PDB entry 3V5D | X-ray diffraction, 2.00 A resolution | chains A and C of the 3 polymer chains in the assembly

Chain A:
Name: HLA class I histocompatibility antigen, A-2 alpha chain
Organism: Homo sapiens
Reference sequence: P01892 (1A02_HUMAN); residues 1-275 here correspond to UniProt positions 25-299 (UniProt number = residue number + 24)
Chain sequence (275 residues; row label = number of the first residue in the row):
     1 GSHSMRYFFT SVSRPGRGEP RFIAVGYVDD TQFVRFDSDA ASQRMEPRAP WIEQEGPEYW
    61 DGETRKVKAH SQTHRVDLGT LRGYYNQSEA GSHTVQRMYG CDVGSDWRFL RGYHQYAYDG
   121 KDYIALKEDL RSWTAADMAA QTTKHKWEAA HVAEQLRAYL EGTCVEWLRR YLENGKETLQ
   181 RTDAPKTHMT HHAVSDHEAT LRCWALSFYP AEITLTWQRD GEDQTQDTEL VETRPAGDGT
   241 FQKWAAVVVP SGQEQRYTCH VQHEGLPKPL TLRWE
Disulfides: Cys-101/Cys-164, Cys-203/Cys-259

Chain C:
Name: HIV peptide KVAELVHFL
Chain sequence (9 residues; numbered 1 to 9; the number before each row is that of its first residue):
     1 KVAELVHFL

Interface between chain A and chain C:
Contacting residue pairs (41; chain A residue first):
  Met-5(A) with Lys-1(C)
  Tyr-7(A) with Lys-1(C), hydrogen bond (side chain-backbone); Val-2(C), hydrophobic
  Met-45(A) with Val-2(C), hydrophobic
  Tyr-59(A) with Lys-1(C)
  Glu-63(A) with Lys-1(C); Val-2(C), hydrogen bond (side chain-backbone)
  Arg-65(A) with Glu-4(C), salt bridge
  Lys-66(A) with Lys-1(C); Val-2(C), hydrogen bond (side chain-backbone); Ala-3(C); Glu-4(C)
  Ala-69(A) with Val-6(C), hydrophobic
  His-70(A) with Ala-3(C)
  Thr-73(A) with Val-6(C); His-7(C); Phe-8(C)
  Val-76(A) with Phe-8(C), hydrophobic
  Asp-77(A) with Phe-8(C); Leu-9(C), hydrogen bond (side chain-backbone)
  Thr-80(A) with Leu-9(C)
  Leu-81(A) with Leu-9(C), hydrophobic
  Tyr-84(A) with Leu-9(C), hydrogen bond (side chain-backbone)
  Tyr-99(A) with Val-2(C); Ala-3(C), hydrogen bond (side chain-backbone)
  Tyr-116(A) with Leu-9(C), hydrophobic
  Tyr-123(A) with Leu-9(C), hydrophobic
  Thr-143(A) with Leu-9(C), hydrogen bond (side chain-backbone)
  Lys-146(A) with Leu-9(C)
  Trp-147(A) with Phe-8(C), hydrogen bond (side chain-backbone); Leu-9(C), hydrophobic
  Val-152(A) with His-7(C)
  Gln-155(A) with Leu-5(C); His-7(C)
  Leu-156(A) with Leu-5(C), hydrophobic
  Tyr-159(A) with Lys-1(C), hydrogen bond (side chain-backbone); Val-2(C); Ala-3(C), hydrophobic; Leu-5(C), hydrophobic
  Trp-167(A) with Lys-1(C)
  Tyr-171(A) with Lys-1(C), hydrogen bond (side chain-backbone)
Other interface residues (no listed pair), chain A (29 interface residues in all): Val-67, Ile-124

Overview:
29 residues of chain A face 9 of chain C across their interface, with 10 hydrogen bonds and 1 salt bridge.
Among the polar pairs are Arg-65(A)/Glu-4(C), Tyr-7(A)/Lys-1(C) and Glu-63(A)/Val-2(C).
Here chain A is HLA class I histocompatibility antigen, A-2 alpha chain (Homo sapiens) and chain C is HIV
peptide KVAELVHFL. Entry 3V5D (HLA-A2.1 kvaelvhfl) was determined by X-ray diffraction.
